4QNJ - chain A; structure by X-ray diffraction, 1.30 A resolution.

== Chain A ==
Protein: Imidazoleglycerol-phosphate dehydratase 2, chloroplastic
Organism: Arabidopsis thaliana
Notes: EC 4.2.1.19
Reference sequence: O23346 (HIS5B_ARATH); residues 4-207 here correspond to UniProt positions 69-272 (UniProt number = residue number + 65)
Amino-acid sequence (205 residues; each row starts with the number of its first residue):
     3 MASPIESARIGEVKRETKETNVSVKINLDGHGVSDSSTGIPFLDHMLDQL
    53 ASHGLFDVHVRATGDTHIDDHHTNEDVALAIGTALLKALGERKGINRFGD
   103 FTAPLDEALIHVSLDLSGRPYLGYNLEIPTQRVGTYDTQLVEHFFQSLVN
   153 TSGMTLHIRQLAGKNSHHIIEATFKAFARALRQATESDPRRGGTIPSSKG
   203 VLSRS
Not modelled in the structure: 3-9, 194-207
Differences from the reference sequence: initiating methionine (3)
Bound ions: Mn2+ site 1: H47, H74, H169, E173 (together with formate); Mn2+ site 2: H73, E77, H145, H170 (together with formate)
What the authors report for this chain:
  - catalytic residues: E21, E77, D108, E173 (proposed by the authors, not directly observed)

== In short ==
H47, H74, H169 and E173 form the Mn2+ site 1. H73, E77, H145 and H170 form the Mn2+ site 2. From the paper:
catalytic residues E21, E77 and D108 among others.
Chain A is Imidazoleglycerol-phosphate dehydratase 2, chloroplastic (Arabidopsis thaliana); the structure, The
structure of wt A. thaliana IGPD2 in complex with Mn2+ and formate at 1.3A resolution, was determined by X-ray
diffraction together with 4QNK, 4MU0, 4MU1, 4MU3 and 4MU4 from the same study.
